PDB entry 8HAK | electron microscopy, 4.50 A resolution (low resolution: residue-level contacts below are approximate; hydrogen-bond / salt-bridge calls are withheld) | chains B and K of the 11 polymer chains in the assembly

# Chain B
Name: Histone H4
Organism: Homo sapiens
Amino-acid sequence (102 residues; row label = number of the first residue in the row):
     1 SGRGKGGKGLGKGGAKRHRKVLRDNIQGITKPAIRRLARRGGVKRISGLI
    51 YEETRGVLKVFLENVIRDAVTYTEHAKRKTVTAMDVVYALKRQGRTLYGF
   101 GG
Unresolved in the structure: 1-20, 102
Modified / non-standard residues: Lys-12 (N(6)-acetyllysine; ALY); Lys-16 (N(6)-acetyllysine; ALY)

# Chain K
Molecule: 180-nt DNA strand
Organism: Homo sapiens
Sequence (180 nucleotides; each row starts with the number of its first residue):
     1 ATCCGTCCGTTACCGCCATCAATATCCACCTGCAGATTCTACCAAAAGTG
    51 TATTTGGAAACTGCTCCATCAAAAGGCATGTTCAGCTGAATTCAGCTGAA
   101 CATGCCTTTTGATGGAGCAGTTTCCAAATACACTTTTGGTAGAATCTGCA
   151 GGTGGATATTGATGGCGGTAACGGACGGAT
Unresolved in the structure: 1-17, 163-180

# Interface between chain B and chain K
Pairs across the interface (8; chain B residue first):
  Thr-30(B) with DC77(K); DA78(K)
  Lys-31(B) with DA78(K); DT79(K)
  Pro-32(B) with DC77(K); DA78(K)
  Arg-36(B) with DC77(K)
  Thr-80(B) with DC67(K)
Interface residues without a listed pair, chain B (8 interface residues in all): Lys-44, Arg-45, Lys-77
Interface residues without a listed pair, chain K (7 interface residues in all): DA58, DC86, DT87

# Overview
Chain B and chain K form an interface of 8 and 7 residues respectively.
Chain B is Histone H4 and chain K is a 180-nt DNA strand, both from Homo sapiens; the structure, Cryo-EM
structure of the p300 catalytic core bound to the H4K12acK16ac nucleosome, class 4 (4.5 angstrom ..., was
determined by electron microscopy, deposited together with 8HAG, 8HAH, 8HAI, 8HAJ, 8HAL, 8HAM and 8HAN.
